3RUG - chains A and E of the 4 polymer chains in the assembly; structure by X-ray diffraction, 2.20 A resolution.

Chain A:
Name: Antigen-presenting glycoprotein CD1d1
Organism: Mus musculus
Notes: fragment: extracellular domain
Reference sequence: P11609 (CD1D1_MOUSE); residues 1-279 here correspond to UniProt positions 19-297 (UniProt number = residue number + 18)
Chain sequence (302 residues; each row starts with the number of its first residue):
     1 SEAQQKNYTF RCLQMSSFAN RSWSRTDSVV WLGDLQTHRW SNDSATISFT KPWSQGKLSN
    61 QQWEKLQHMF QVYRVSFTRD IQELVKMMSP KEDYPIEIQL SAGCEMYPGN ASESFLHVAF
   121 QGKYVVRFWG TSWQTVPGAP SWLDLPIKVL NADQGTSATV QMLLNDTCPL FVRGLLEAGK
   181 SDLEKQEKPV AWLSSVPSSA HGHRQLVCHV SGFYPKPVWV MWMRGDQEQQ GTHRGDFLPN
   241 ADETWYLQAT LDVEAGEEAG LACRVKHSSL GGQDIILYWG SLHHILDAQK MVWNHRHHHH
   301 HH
Not modelled in the structure: 1-7, 199-201, 297-302
Differences from the reference sequence: conflict His201 (Asp219 in P11609); expression tag (280-302)
Swiss-Prot annotation at these positions:
  - binding site (a D-galactosylceramide): Asp80, Asp153 to Thr156
  - glycosylation (N-linked (GlcNAc...) asparagine): Asn7, Asn20, Asn42, Asn110, Asn165
Cystine bridges: Cys104-Cys168, Cys208-Cys263
Glycans and other covalent adducts: N-acetylglucosamine (NAG) linked to Asn20, Asn42, Asn165
Ligand contacts: DB6 ((11E,14E)-N-[(2S,3S,4R)-1-(alpha-D-glucopyranosyloxy)-3,4-dihydroxyoctadecan-2-yl]icosa-11,14-dienamide): Cys12, Leu13, Gln14, Ser28, Val30, Trp40, Ile47, Met69, Phe70, Val72, Tyr73, Ser76, Phe77, Asp80, Ile81, Leu84, Val85, Ile96, Ile98, Leu100, Ala102, Leu116, Val118, Phe120, Val125, Val126, Trp133, Trp142, Leu143, Ile147, Leu150, Asp153, Gly155, Thr156, Thr159, Val160, Leu163, Phe171
Reported in the primary citation:
  - conformationally variable residues (side-chain flip): Leu84, Leu150
  - binding site for DB6: Gly155, Thr156

Chain E:
Name: Valpha10(mouse variable domain, human constant domain)
Organism: Mus musculus
Chain sequence (204 residues; row label = number of the first residue in the row; note: 21 numbers in that range are skipped by the numbering (no residue carries them; nothing is unmodelled there); a row labelled like 84A-84C holds insertion residues (84A, then the next letters in order)):
     1 GQQVEQSPAS LVLQEGENAE LQCTYSTTLN SM
    40 QWFYQRPGGR LVSLLYSPSW AEQRG
    70 GRL
    80 TSSAA
84A-84C SNE
    85 SRSSLHISSS QITDSGTYLC AIASSS
   113 FSKLVFGQGT SLSVVPNIQN PDPAVYQLRD SKSSDKSVCL FTDFDSQTNV SQSKDSDVYI
   173 TDKCVLDMRS MDFKSNSAVA WSNKSDFACA NAFNNSIIPE DTFFPSPESS
Not modelled in the structure: 1-2, 219-222
Cystine bridges: Cys23-Cys104, Cys151-Cys201
Ligand contacts: DB6 ((11E,14E)-N-[(2S,3S,4R)-1-(alpha-D-glucopyranosyloxy)-3,4-dihydroxyoctadecan-2-yl]icosa-11,14-dienamide): Thr28, Leu29, Asn30, Ser58, Trp59, Ser108, Ser109, Ser110
Reported in the primary citation:
  - conformationally variable residues (loop rearrangement, side-chain flip): Ser109, Phe113
  - binding site for DB6: Thr28, Leu29, Asn30, Ser58, Trp59, Ser108, Ser109, Ser110
  - specificity-determining residues: Ser58 (proposed by the authors, not directly observed)

Interface between chain A and chain E:
Residue-residue contacts (12):
  Val72(A) with Thr28(E)
  Asp80(A) with Ser109(E), hydrogen bond; Phe113(E)
  Glu83(A) with Phe113(E)
  Pro146(A) with Phe113(E)
  Val149(A) with Ser110(E), hydrogen bond (backbone-side chain)
  Leu150(A) with Ser110(E)
  Ala152(A) with Trp59(E)
  Asp153(A) with Asn30(E); Trp59(E)
  Gln154(A) with Trp59(E)
  Gly155(A) with Trp59(E)
Other interface residues (no listed pair), chain A (12 interface residues in all): Leu84, Met87
Interface features reported in the paper:
  - pairs named by the authors: Ala152(A)-Trp59(E) (hydrophobic contact), Thr28(E)-Val72(A) (hydrophobic contact), Asn30(E)-Asp153(A), Trp59(E)-Gly155(A), Ser109(E)-Asp80(A) (hydrogen bond), Phe113(E)-Asp80(A), Phe113(E)-Glu83(A), Phe113(E)-Pro146(A) (hydrophobic contact), Phe113(E)-Val149(A) (hydrophobic contact), Phe113(E)-Leu84(A) (hydrophobic contact), Phe113(E)-Leu150(A) (hydrophobic contact)
  - interface residues, chain A: Val72(A), Leu145(A)

In short:
12 residues of chain A and 6 residues of chain E are in contact, with 2 hydrogen bonds. Polar contacts include
Asp80(A)-Ser109(E) and Val149(A)-Ser110(E). The authors report hydrophobic contacts between Ala152(A) and
Trp59(E), Thr28(E) and Val72(A) and Phe113(E) and Pro146(A) among others; contacts between Asn30(E) and
Asp153(A), Trp59(E) and Gly155(A) and Phe113(E) and Asp80(A) among others; a hydrogen bond between Ser109(E)
and Asp80(A). The paper reports a binding site for DB6 at Gly155(A), Thr156(A) and Thr28(E) among others;
interface residues Val72(A) and Leu145(A).
Chain A is Antigen-presenting glycoprotein CD1d1 and chain E is Valpha10(mouse variable domain, human constant
domain), both from Mus musculus; the structure, Crystal structure of Valpha10-Vbeta8.1 NKT TCR in complex with
CD1d-alphaglucosylceramide (C20:2), was determined by X-ray diffraction together with 3AXL from the same
study.
